Entry 3U54 (X-ray diffraction, 2.35 A resolution); this record covers chains A and B.

# Chain A (and B)
Protein: Phosphoribosylaminoimidazole-succinocarboxamide synthase
From: Pyrococcus horikoshii
Notes: EC 6.3.2.6; chain B of this document is another copy of the same molecule, construct and numbering; everything in this record applies to it too
Reference sequence: O57978 (PUR7_PYRHO); residues 1-238 here = UniProt positions 1-238
Sequence (238 residues; row label = number of the first residue in the row):
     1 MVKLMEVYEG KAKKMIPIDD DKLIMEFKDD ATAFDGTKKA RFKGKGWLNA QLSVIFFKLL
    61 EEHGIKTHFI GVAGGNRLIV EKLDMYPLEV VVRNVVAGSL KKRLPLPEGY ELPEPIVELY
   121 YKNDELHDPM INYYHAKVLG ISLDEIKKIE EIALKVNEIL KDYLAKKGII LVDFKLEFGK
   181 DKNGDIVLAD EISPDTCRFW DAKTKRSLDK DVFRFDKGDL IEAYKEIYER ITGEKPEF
Not modelled in the structure: 1-11, 183-184 (chain B: 1-11, 237-238)
Modified positions: Mse1, Mse5 (selenomethionine); Mse25, Mse85, Mse130 (selenomethionine; parent Met)
Metal / ion sites: Cd2+ site 1: Asp35, His127; Cd2+ site 2 near His63 (its only coordinating residue here); Cd2+ site 3 near Glu81 (its only coordinating residue here); Cd2+ site 4: Glu89, Asp128; Cd2+ site 5: Glu158, Asp162 (shared with Glu158(B), Asp162(B) of chain B)
Residues lining bound ligands: 1,4-butanediol (BU1): Glu111, Leu112, Pro113

# Chain A / chain B interface
Residue-residue contacts - 7 pairs, chain A then chain B:
  Glu158(A) - Glu158(B)
  Glu158(A) - Asp162(B)
  Lys161(A) - Asp162(B)  salt bridge
  Asp162(A) - Glu158(B)
  Asp162(A) - Lys161(B)  salt bridge
  Asp162(A) - Asp162(B)
  Lys166(A) - Ala165(B)
Also at the interface, not in a pair above, chain A (6 interface residues in all): His63, Ala165
Also at the interface, not in a pair above, chain B (6 interface residues in all): Pro113, Lys166

# Overview
The chain A/chain B interface involves 6 residues from each chain, with 2 salt bridges. The salt-bridged pair
is Lys161(A)-Asp162(B). Ligands of chain A: 1,4-butanediol. The Cd2+ site 1 is built by Asp35(A) and
His127(A). Glu89(A) and Asp128(A) form the Cd2+ site 4.
Chain A and chain B are both Phosphoribosylaminoimidazole-succinocarboxamide synthase (Pyrococcus horikoshii);
the structure, Crystal structure (Type-1) of SAICAR synthetase from Pyrococcus horikoshii OT3, was determined
by X-ray diffraction, deposited together with 3U55.
